PDB entry 6AMA | X-ray diffraction, 3.09 A resolution | chains K and N of the 13 polymer chains in the assembly

# Chain K
Name: Putative DNA-binding protein
Organism: Streptomyces venezuelae
UniProtKB: A0A0M7QSG5 (A0A0M7QSG5_STRVZ); numbering as in UniProt (aligned over 1-68)
Chain sequence (71 residues; row label = number of the first residue in the row; numbers below 1 keep their minus sign (Gly-2 is residue -2)):
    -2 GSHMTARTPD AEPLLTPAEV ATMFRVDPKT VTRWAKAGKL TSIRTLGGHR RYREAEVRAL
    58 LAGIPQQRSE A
Not modelled in the structure: -2 to 8, 63-68
Differences from the reference sequence: expression tag (-2 to 0)
What the authors report for this chain:
  - binding site for the 99-nt DNA strand (chain N): Thr27, Arg30, Trp31, His46, Arg48

# Chain N
Molecule: 99-nt DNA strand
Sequence (99 nucleotides; numbered 71 to 169; the number before each row is that of its first residue):
    71 TACCCGAATT ACCCGAATTA CCCGAATTAC CCGAATTACC CGAATTACCC GAATTACCCG
   131 AATTACCCGA ATTACCCGAA TTACCCGAAT TACCCGAAT

# Interface between chain K and chain N
Residue-residue contacts - 16 pairs, chain K then chain N:
  Arg22(K) with DA117(N), phosphate contact
  Val23(K) with DA117(N), phosphate contact
  Asp24(K) with DA117(N), hydrogen bond to the phosphate
  Lys26(K) with DC118(N), base contact
  Thr27(K) with DT116(N), phosphate contact; DA117(N), hydrogen bond to the phosphate
  Arg30(K) with DT116(N), base contact; DA117(N), hydrogen bond to the base; DC118(N), base contact
  Trp31(K) with DT116(N), hydrogen bond to the phosphate
  Thr42(K) with DT125(N), hydrogen bond to the phosphate
  Gly44(K) with DT124(N), phosphate contact; DT125(N), hydrogen bond to the phosphate
  His46(K) with DT124(N), hydrogen bond to the sugar; DT125(N), sugar contact
  Arg48(K) with DA126(N), salt bridge to the phosphate
Other interface residues (no listed pair), chain K (13 interface residues in all): Leu43, Gly45
Other interface residues (no listed pair), chain N (7 interface residues in all): DC120

# Overview
13 residues of chain K face 7 of chain N across their interface; the contacts include 7 hydrogen bonds and 1
salt bridge. Among the polar pairs are Arg30(K)-DA117(N), His46(K)-DT124(N) and Asp24(K)-DA117(N). The paper
reports a binding site for the 99-nt DNA strand (chain N) at Thr27(K), Arg30(K) and Trp31(K) among others.
Here chain K is Putative DNA-binding protein (Streptomyces venezuelae) and chain N is a 99-nt DNA strand.
Entry 6AMA (Structure of S. coelicolor/S. venezuelae BldC-smeA-ssfA complex to 3.09 Angstrom) was determined
by X-ray diffraction (same publication as 6AMK).
